PDB entry 6DVE | X-ray diffraction, 3.81 A resolution | chains D and G of the 8 polymer chains in the assembly

# Chain D
Molecule: DNA-directed RNA polymerase subunit beta'
Organism: Mycobacterium tuberculosis (strain ATCC 25618 / H37Rv)
Notes: EC 2.7.7.6
UniProtKB: P9WGY7 (RPOC_MYCTU); numbering as in UniProt (aligned over 1-1316)
Amino-acid sequence (1316 residues; each row starts with the number of its first residue):
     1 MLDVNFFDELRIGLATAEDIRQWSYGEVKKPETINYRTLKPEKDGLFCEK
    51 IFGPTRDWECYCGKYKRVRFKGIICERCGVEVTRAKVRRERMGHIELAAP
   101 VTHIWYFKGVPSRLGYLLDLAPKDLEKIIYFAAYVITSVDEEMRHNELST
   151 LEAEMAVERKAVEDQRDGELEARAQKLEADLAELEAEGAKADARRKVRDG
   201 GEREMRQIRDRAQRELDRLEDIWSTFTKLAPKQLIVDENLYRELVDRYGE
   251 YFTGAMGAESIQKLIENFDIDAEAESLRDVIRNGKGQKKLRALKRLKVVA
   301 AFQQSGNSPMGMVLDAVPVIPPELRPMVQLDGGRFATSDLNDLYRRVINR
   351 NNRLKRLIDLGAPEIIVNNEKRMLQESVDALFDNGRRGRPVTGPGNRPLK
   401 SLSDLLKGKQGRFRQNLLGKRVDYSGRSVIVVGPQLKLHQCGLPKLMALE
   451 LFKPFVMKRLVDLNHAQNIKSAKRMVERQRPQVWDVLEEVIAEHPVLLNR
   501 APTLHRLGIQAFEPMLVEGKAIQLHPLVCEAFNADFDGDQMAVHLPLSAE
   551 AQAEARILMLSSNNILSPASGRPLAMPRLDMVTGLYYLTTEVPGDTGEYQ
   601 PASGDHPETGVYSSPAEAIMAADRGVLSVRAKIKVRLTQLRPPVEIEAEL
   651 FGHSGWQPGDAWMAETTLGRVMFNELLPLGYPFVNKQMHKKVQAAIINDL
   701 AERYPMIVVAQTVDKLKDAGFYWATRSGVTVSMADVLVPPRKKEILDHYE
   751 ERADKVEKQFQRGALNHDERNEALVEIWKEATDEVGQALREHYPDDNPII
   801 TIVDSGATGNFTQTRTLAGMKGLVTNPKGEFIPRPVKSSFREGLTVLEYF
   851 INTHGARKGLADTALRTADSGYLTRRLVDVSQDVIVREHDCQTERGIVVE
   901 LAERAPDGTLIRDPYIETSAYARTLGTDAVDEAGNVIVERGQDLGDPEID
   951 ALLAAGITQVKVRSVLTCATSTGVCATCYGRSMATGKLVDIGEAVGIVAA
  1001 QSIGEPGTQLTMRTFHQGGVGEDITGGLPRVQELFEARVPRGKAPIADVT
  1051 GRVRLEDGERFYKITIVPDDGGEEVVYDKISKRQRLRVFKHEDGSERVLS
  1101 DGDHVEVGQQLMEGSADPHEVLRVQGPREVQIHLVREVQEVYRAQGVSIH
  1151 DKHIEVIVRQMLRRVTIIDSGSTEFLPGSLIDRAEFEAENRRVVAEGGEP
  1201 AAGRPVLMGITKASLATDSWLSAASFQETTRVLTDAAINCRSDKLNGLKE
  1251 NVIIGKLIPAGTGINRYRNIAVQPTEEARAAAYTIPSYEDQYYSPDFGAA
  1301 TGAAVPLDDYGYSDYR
Disordered / not traced: 1-2, 1012-1025, 1282-1316
Metal / ion sites: Zn2+ site 1: Cys60, Cys62, Cys75, Cys78; Zn2+ site 2: Cys891, Cys968, Cys975, Cys978
UniProt features mapped onto this chain:
  - binding site (Zn(2+)): Cys60, Cys62, Cys75, Cys78, Cys891, Cys968, Cys975, Cys978
  - binding site (Mg(2+)): Asp535, Asp537, Asp539

# Chain G
Molecule: 12-nt DNA strand
Sequence (12 nucleotides; each row starts with the number of its first residue):
     4 GCATCCGTGAGT

# How chain D and chain G interact
Contacting residue pairs (19):
  Lys108(D) - DG10(G)  phosphate contact
  Val110(D) - DG10(G)  sugar contact
  Gln287(D) - DG4(G)  phosphate contact
  Arg291(D) - DC5(G)  base contact
  Arg386(D) - DG10(G)  phosphate contact
  Arg386(D) - DT11(G)  salt bridge to the phosphate
  Lys409(D) - DG14(G)  salt bridge to the phosphate
  Lys409(D) - DT15(G)  salt bridge to the phosphate
  Arg414(D) - DA13(G)  salt bridge to the phosphate
  Arg414(D) - DT15(G)  salt bridge to the phosphate
  Ala864(D) - DG14(G)  base contact
  Thr867(D) - DG14(G)  sugar contact
  Ala868(D) - DG14(G)  sugar contact
  Tyr872(D) - DG12(G)  phosphate contact
  Tyr872(D) - DA13(G)  sugar contact
  Gln1227(D) - DG12(G)  sugar contact
  Glu1228(D) - DT11(G)  phosphate contact
  Glu1228(D) - DG12(G)  hydrogen bond to the phosphate
  Thr1230(D) - DT11(G)  phosphate contact
Also at the interface, not in a pair above, chain D (18 interface residues in all): Pro502, Gly871, Arg875, Thr1229

# Summary
18 residues of chain D face 8 of chain G across their interface; the contacts include 1 hydrogen bond and 5
salt bridges. Polar pairs include Glu1228(D)-DG12(G), Arg386(D)-DT11(G) and Lys409(D)-DG14(G). Curated
annotation (UniProt) lists 8 Zn2+-binding residues and 3 Mg2+-binding residues on chain D.
Here chain D is DNA-directed RNA polymerase subunit beta' (Mycobacterium tuberculosis (strain ATCC 25618 /
H37Rv)) and chain G is a 12-nt DNA strand. Entry 6DVE (Crystal structure of Mycobacterium tuberculosis
transcription initiation complex(ECF selenomethionine-labelled sigma factor L) with 6 nt spacer) was
determined by X-ray diffraction together with 6DV9, 6DVB, 6DVC and 6DVD from the same study.
